Entry 2ROL (solution NMR); this record covers chains A and B.

# Chain A
Molecule: Epidermal growth factor receptor kinase substrate 8-like protein 1
Organism: Homo sapiens
Notes: fragment: SH3 domain
UniProtKB: Q8TE68 (ES8L1_HUMAN); residue numbers follow UniProt; this construct covers 478-537
Sequence (64 residues; numbered 474 to 537; the number before each row is that of its first residue):
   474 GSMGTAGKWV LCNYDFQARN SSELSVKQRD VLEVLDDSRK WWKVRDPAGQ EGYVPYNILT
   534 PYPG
Differences from the reference sequence: expression tag (474-477)

# Chain B
Molecule: 12-meric peptide from T-cell surface glycoprotein CD3 epsilon chain
UniProtKB: P07766 (CD3E_HUMAN); residues 538-549 here correspond to UniProt positions 181-192 (UniProt number = residue number - 357)
Sequence (12 residues; row label = number of the first residue in the row):
   538 PPVPNPDYEP IR

# Interface between chain A and chain B
Contacting residue pairs - 20 pairs, chain A then chain B:
  Asn-493(A) / Arg-549(B)
  Ser-495(A) / Ile-548(B)
  Ser-495(A) / Arg-549(B)
  Arg-512(A) / Asp-544(B)
  Arg-512(A) / Tyr-545(B)
  Lys-513(A) / Pro-541(B)
  Lys-513(A) / Asn-542(B)
  Trp-514(A) / Val-540(B)
  Trp-514(A) / Pro-541(B)
  Trp-514(A) / Asn-542(B)
  Trp-514(A) / Asp-544(B)
  Tyr-526(A) / Asp-544(B)
  Tyr-526(A) / Glu-546(B)
  Tyr-526(A) / Ile-548(B)
  Pro-528(A) / Val-540(B)
  Pro-528(A) / Pro-541(B)
  Tyr-529(A) / Pro-541(B)
  Asn-530(A) / Pro-538(B)
  Asn-530(A) / Pro-539(B)
  Ile-531(A) / Pro-539(B)
Interface residues without a listed pair, chain A (13 interface residues in all): Phe-489, Ser-494, Gly-525

# Overview
13 residues of chain A and 10 residues of chain B are in contact.
Here chain A is Epidermal growth factor receptor kinase substrate 8-like protein 1 (Homo sapiens) and chain B
is 12-meric peptide from T-cell surface glycoprotein CD3 epsilon chain. Entry 2ROL (Structural Basis of PxxDY
motif recognition in SH3 binding) was determined by solution NMR.
